PDB entry 8FMF | X-ray diffraction, 2.10 A resolution | chains A and D of the 4 polymer chains in the assembly

# Chain A (and D)
Name: SAVED domain-containing protein
Organism: Pseudomonas syringae
Notes: chain D of this document is another copy of the same molecule, construct and numbering; everything in this record applies to it too
UniProtKB: A0A2P0QGK5 (A0A2P0QGK5_PSESF); residues 1-388 here correspond to UniProt positions 10-397 (UniProt number = residue number + 9)
Sequence (388 residues; each row starts with the number of its first residue):
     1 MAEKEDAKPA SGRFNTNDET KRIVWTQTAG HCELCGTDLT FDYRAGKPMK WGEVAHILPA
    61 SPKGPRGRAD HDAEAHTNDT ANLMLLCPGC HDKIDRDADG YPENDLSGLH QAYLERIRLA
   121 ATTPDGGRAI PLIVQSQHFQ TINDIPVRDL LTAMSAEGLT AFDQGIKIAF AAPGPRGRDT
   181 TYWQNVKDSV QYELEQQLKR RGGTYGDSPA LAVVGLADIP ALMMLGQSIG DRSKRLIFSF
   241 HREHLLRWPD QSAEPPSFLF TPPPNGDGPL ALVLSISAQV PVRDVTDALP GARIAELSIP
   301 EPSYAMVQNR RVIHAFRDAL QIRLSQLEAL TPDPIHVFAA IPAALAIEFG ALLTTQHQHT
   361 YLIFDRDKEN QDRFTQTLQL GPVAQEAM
Disordered / not traced: 1-13, 383-388 (chain D: 1-12, 64-78, 383-388)
Ion coordination: Zn2+: C32, C35, C87, C90; Mg2+ site 1 near D92 (its only coordinating residue here); Mg2+ site 2 near D95 (its only coordinating residue here)
Ligand contacts:
  - dodecaethylene glycol monomethyl ether (RWB): K21, R22, W25, T26, T40, P48, M49, K50, G52, E53, V54
  - Y4F (Cyclic (adenosine-(2'-5')-monophosphate-adenosine-(3'-5')-monophosphate): H138, F139, L216, A217, D218, I219, L222, F240, R242, S277, A278, Q279, V280, P281, Y304, A339, A340, I341, P342, A343, R366, F374

# How chain A and chain D interact
Pairs across the interface (29; chain A residue first):
  Y43(A) with L151(D); A161(D); F162(D); D163(D); Q164(D)
  R44(A) with L151(D); S155(D), hydrogen bond; G158(D); T160(D), hydrogen bond; A161(D)
  A45(A) with R148(D), hydrogen bond (backbone-side chain); L151(D); T152(D)
  G46(A) with R148(D); L151(D)
  K47(A) with R148(D)
  D163(A) with Y192(D), hydrogen bond; Q196(D)
  Q164(A) with Q196(D); K199(D)
  G165(A) with Q196(D); K199(D), hydrogen bond (backbone-side chain)
  R200(A) with D188(D); Y192(D); E195(D), salt bridge
  R201(A) with Y192(D); Q196(D), hydrogen bond
  T204(A) with Y192(D)
  Y205(A) with Y192(D)
Other interface residues (no listed pair), chain A (14 interface residues in all): I166, K167
Other interface residues (no listed pair), chain D (18 interface residues in all): L159, Q191, R200

# In short
14 residues of chain A face 18 of chain D across their interface; the contacts include 6 hydrogen bonds and 1
salt bridge. Polar contacts include R200(A)-E195(D), R44(A)-S155(D) and R44(A)-T160(D). Chain A binds compound
Y4F and dodecaethylene glycol monomethyl ether.
Both chains are SAVED domain-containing protein (Pseudomonas syringae). Entry 8FMF (Structure of CBASS Cap5
from Pseudomonas syringae as an activated tetramer with the cyclic dinucleotide 3'2'-c-diAMP ...) was
determined by X-ray diffraction together with 8FM1, 8FMG and 8FMH from the same study.
